Entry 8FOB (electron microscopy, 2.71 A resolution); this record covers chains A and D of the 4 polymer chains in the assembly.

Chain A (and D):
Protein: Transient receptor potential cation channel subfamily V member 6
Organism: Homo sapiens
Notes: chain D of this document is another copy of the same molecule, construct and numbering; everything in this record applies to it too
UniProt: Q9H1D0 (TRPV6_HUMAN); residues 1-725 here correspond to UniProt positions 41-765 (UniProt number = residue number + 40)
Sequence (725 residues; numbered 1 to 725; the number before each row is that of its first residue):
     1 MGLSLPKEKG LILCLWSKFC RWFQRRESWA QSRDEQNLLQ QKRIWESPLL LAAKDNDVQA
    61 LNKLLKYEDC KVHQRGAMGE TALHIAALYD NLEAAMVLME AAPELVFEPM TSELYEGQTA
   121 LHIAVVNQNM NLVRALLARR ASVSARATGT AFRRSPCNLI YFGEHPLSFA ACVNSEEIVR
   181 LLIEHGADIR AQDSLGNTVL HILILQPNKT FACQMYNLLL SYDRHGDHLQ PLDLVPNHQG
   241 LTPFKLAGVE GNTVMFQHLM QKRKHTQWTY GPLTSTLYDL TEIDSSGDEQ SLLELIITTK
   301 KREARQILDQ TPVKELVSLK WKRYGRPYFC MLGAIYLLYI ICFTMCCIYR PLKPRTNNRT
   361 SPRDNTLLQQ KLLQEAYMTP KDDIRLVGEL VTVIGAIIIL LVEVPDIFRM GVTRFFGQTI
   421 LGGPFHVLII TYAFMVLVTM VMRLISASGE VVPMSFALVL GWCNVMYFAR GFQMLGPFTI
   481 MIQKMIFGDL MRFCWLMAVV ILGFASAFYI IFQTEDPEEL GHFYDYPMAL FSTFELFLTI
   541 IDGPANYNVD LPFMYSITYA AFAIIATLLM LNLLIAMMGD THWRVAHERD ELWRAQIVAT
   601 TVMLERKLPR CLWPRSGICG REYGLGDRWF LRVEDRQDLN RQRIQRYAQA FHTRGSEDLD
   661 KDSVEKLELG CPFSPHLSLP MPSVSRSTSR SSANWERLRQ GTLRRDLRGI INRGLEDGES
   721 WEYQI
Unresolved in the structure: 1-27, 407-422, 638-725
Metal / ion sites: Ca2+ site 1: Asp-542 (shared with 1 residue of chain B; 1 residue of chain C; Asp-542(D) of chain D)
Swiss-Prot annotation at these positions:
  - region: Glu-93 to Pro-103 (Interaction with calmodulin), Val-598 to Val-602 (Interaction with S100A10), Ser-691 to Ile-711 (Interaction with calmodulin)
  - motif: Ile-541 to Ala-545 (Selectivity filter)
  - binding site (Ca(2+)): Asp-542
  - modified residue: Tyr-161 (Phosphotyrosine), Thr-702 (Phosphothreonine)
  - glycosylation: Asn-358 (N-linked (GlcNAc...) asparagine)
What the authors report for this chain:
  - contacts within the chain: Gln-473/Arg-589, Asp-489/Thr-581

How chain A and chain D interact:
Contacting residue pairs (113):
  Gln-31(A) with Arg-323(D); Ile-618(D)
  Asp-34(A) with Arg-632(D), salt bridge
  Asn-37(A) with Gln-267(D), hydrogen bond (backbone-side chain); Trp-268(D), hydrogen bond; Arg-632(D)
  Leu-38(A) with Gln-267(D); Ile-618(D), hydrophobic; Tyr-623(D)
  Leu-39(A) with Tyr-623(D)
  Gln-41(A) with Gln-267(D)
  Lys-42(A) with Glu-622(D)
  Trp-45(A) with Tyr-623(D); Gly-624(D); Leu-625(D), hydrophobic
  Leu-88(A) with Trp-268(D), hydrophobic
  Tyr-89(A) with Gln-267(D), hydrogen bond (side chain-backbone); Trp-268(D)
  Gln-118(A) with Tyr-270(D), hydrogen bond
  Ile-123(A) with Tyr-270(D), hydrophobic
  Val-126(A) with Tyr-270(D); Gly-271(D)
  Asn-127(A) with Thr-269(D), hydrogen bond (side chain-backbone); Tyr-270(D); Gly-271(D)
  Phe-152(A) with Tyr-270(D)
  Leu-159(A) with Leu-273(D), hydrophobic; Arg-636(D)
  Ile-160(A) with Leu-273(D), hydrophobic; Arg-636(D)
  Phe-162(A) with Pro-272(D), hydrophobic
  Phe-169(A) with Tyr-270(D)
  Pro-207(A) with Arg-636(D)
  Arg-492(A) with Met-474(D), hydrogen bond (side chain-backbone); Leu-475(D); Phe-478(D)
  Phe-493(A) with Phe-478(D), hydrophobic
  Leu-496(A) with Leu-475(D), hydrophobic; Phe-478(D), hydrophobic
  Val-499(A) with Trp-462(D); Val-465(D), hydrophobic; Met-466(D), hydrophobic
  Val-500(A) with Met-466(D), hydrophobic
  Leu-502(A) with Trp-462(D)
  Gly-503(A) with Leu-458(D); Val-459(D); Trp-462(D)
  Phe-504(A) with Val-459(D), hydrophobic
  Ser-506(A) with Thr-344(D); Leu-458(D)
  Ala-507(A) with Ser-455(D); Val-459(D), hydrophobic
  Ile-510(A) with Cys-347(D); Arg-350(D), hydrogen bond (backbone-side chain); Val-451(D); Met-454(D), hydrophobic; Ser-455(D)
  Gln-513(A) with Ile-348(D), hydrogen bond (side chain-backbone); Arg-350(D); Leu-352(D); Leu-368(D)
  Thr-514(A) with Arg-350(D); Leu-352(D); Thr-366(D); Leu-368(D), hydrogen bond (side chain-backbone); Gln-369(D)
  Glu-515(A) with Asn-365(D); Thr-366(D); Leu-367(D)
  Asp-516(A) with Asn-365(D), hydrogen bond; Leu-367(D)
  Glu-519(A) with Asn-365(D), hydrogen bond
  Asp-542(A) with Ile-540(D); Asp-542(D)
  Gly-543(A) with Ile-540(D), hydrogen bond (backbone-backbone); Ile-541(D)
  Tyr-547(A) with Gly-521(D); His-522(D); Tyr-524(D), hydrogen bond (backbone-side chain); Met-528(D), hydrophobic; Phe-531(D); Ile-541(D)
  Asn-548(A) with Arg-363(D), hydrogen bond (backbone-side chain); Tyr-524(D)
  Val-549(A) with Arg-363(D), hydrogen bond (backbone-side chain); Asn-365(D)
  Asp-550(A) with Ser-361(D); Arg-363(D), salt bridge
  Leu-551(A) with Met-528(D), hydrophobic
  Met-554(A) with Val-452(D), hydrophobic; Ser-455(D)
  Ser-556(A) with Phe-531(D)
  Tyr-559(A) with Glu-535(D); Ile-540(D)
  Ala-560(A) with Phe-534(D), hydrophobic
  Ala-563(A) with Ile-540(D), hydrophobic
  Ile-564(A) with Leu-490(D), hydrophobic; Phe-534(D), hydrophobic
  Thr-567(A) with Ile-540(D)
  Leu-568(A) with Leu-571(D), hydrophobic; Met-578(D)
  Leu-569(A) with Ile-482(D), hydrophobic; Met-485(D), hydrophobic; Ile-486(D), hydrophobic; Leu-490(D), hydrophobic
  Asn-572(A) with Ile-575(D)
  Leu-573(A) with Met-481(D), hydrophobic; Ile-482(D), hydrophobic; Met-485(D), hydrophobic
  Ala-576(A) with His-582(D)
  Met-577(A) with Phe-478(D), hydrophobic; His-582(D)
  Asp-580(A) with His-582(D), salt bridge
Other interface residues (no listed pair), chain A (66 interface residues in all): Arg-33, Glu-35, His-122, Trp-495, Tyr-509, Ile-511, Tyr-526, Thr-539, Met-570
Other interface residues (no listed pair), chain D (70 interface residues in all): Leu-277, Asp-364, Phe-456, Cys-463, Ala-469, Thr-479, Glu-518, Ser-532, Leu-538, Thr-539, Leu-574, Glu-634

Summary:
The interface between chain A and chain D involves 66 residues on one side and 70 on the other; the contacts
include 15 hydrogen bonds and 3 salt bridges. Polar contacts include Asp-34(A)/Arg-632(D),
Asp-550(A)/Arg-363(D) and Asp-580(A)/His-582(D). From the paper: contacts within the chain involving
Gln-473(A), Arg-589(A) and Asp-489(A) among others.
Chain A and chain D are both Transient receptor potential cation channel subfamily V member 6 (Homo sapiens);
the structure, Cryo-EM structure of human TRPV6 in the open state, was determined by electron microscopy (same
publication as 8FOA).
